Entry 9G0W (electron microscopy, 3.54 A resolution); this record covers chains B and A.

== Chain B (and A) ==
Name: Auxin efflux carrier component 8
From: Arabidopsis thaliana
Notes: engineered mutation(s): N-terminal tag: First two residues MG are cloning tags. Uniprot sequence aligns from Ile2. Note MG is added as residue 0 and 1, to maintain correct numbering compared to uniprot.; chain A of this document is another copy of the same molecule, construct and numbering; everything in this record applies to it too
UniProt: Q9LFP6 (PIN8_ARATH); residues 2-367 here = UniProt positions 2-367
Chain sequence (376 residues; row label = number of the first residue in the row; numbering starts at 0):
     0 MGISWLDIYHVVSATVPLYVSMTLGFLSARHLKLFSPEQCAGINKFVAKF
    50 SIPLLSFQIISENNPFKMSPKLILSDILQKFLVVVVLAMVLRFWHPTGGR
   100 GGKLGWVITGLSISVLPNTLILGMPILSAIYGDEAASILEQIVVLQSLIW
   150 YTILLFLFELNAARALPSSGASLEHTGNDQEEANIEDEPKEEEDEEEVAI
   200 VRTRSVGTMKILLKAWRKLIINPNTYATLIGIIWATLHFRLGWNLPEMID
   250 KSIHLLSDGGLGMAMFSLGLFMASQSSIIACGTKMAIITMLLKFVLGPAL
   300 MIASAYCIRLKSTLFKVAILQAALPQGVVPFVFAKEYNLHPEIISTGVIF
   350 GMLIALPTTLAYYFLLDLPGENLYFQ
Unresolved in the structure: 0-1, 95-99, 165-205, 368-375
Differences from the reference sequence: initiating methionine (0); expression tag (1, 368-375)
UniProt features mapped onto this chain:
  - binding site ((indol-3-yl)acetate): Ile51, Asn117, Leu119, Tyr150, Val327, Val328
  - mutagenesis: Ile51 (I51Y: Strongly reduced auxin (IAA) transport activity), Asp75 (D75A/N: Abolished auxin (IAA) transport activity), Gln78 (Q78A: Abolished auxin (IAA) transport activity), Lys79 (K79A/Q: Abolished auxin (IAA) transport activity), Asn117 (N117A: Abolished auxin (IAA) transport activity), Ile120 (I120Y: Strongly reduced auxin (IAA) transport activity), Gln145 (Q145A: Abolished auxin (IAA) transport activity), Ser146 (S146A: Normal auxin (IAA) transport activity), Tyr150 (Y150A: Strongly reduced auxin (IAA) transport activity; Y150F: Reduced auxin (IAA) transport activity), Thr288 (T288A: Enhanced auxin (IAA) transport activity), Gln320 (Q320A: Enhanced auxin (IAA) transport activity), Val328 (V328Y: Strongly reduced auxin (IAA) transport activity)
Small-molecule neighbours: 1,2-dilinoleoyl-sn-glycero-3-phosphocholine (DLP): Leu23, Ser27, Leu31, Leu33
What the authors report for this chain:
  - binding site for (2,4-dichlorophenoxy)acetic acid: Asn117, Tyr150, Ser266
  - mutagenesis - N223A: decreased binding to IAA
  - mutagenesis - S55A, S55A/S146A: unchanged binding to IAA
  - mutagenesis - N117A, N223A: abolished binding to 2,4-D
  - mutagenesis - S55A (1.9- to 2.4-fold): increased binding to 2,4-D

== How chain B and chain A interact ==
Contacting residue pairs (49; chain B residue first):
  Tyr8(B) with Glu246(A), hydrogen bond; Met247(A), hydrophobic
  Ser12(B) with Met247(A); Lys250(A)
  Pro16(B) with Lys250(A); Ser251(A); Leu254(A)
  Leu17(B) with Leu254(A)
  Val19(B) with Ser251(A)
  Ser20(B) with Leu255(A)
  Leu23(B) with Phe49(A), hydrophobic; Leu255(A), hydrophobic
  Ser27(B) with Phe49(A)
  Leu33(B) with Lys44(A), hydrogen bond (backbone-side chain)
  Phe34(B) with Gly41(A); Phe45(A), hydrophobic; Phe49(A), hydrophobic
  Ser35(B) with Glu37(A), hydrogen bond
  Glu37(B) with Glu37(A); Gln38(A)
  Gln38(B) with Glu37(A); Gly41(A)
  Gly41(B) with Phe34(A); Gln38(A)
  Ile42(B) with Phe45(A), hydrophobic
  Lys44(B) with Leu33(A); Gln38(A)
  Phe45(B) with Phe34(A), hydrophobic; Met262(A), hydrophobic; Phe265(A), hydrophobic
  Phe49(B) with Ser27(A); Leu33(A), hydrophobic; Phe265(A), hydrophobic
  Glu246(B) with Tyr8(A); Ser12(A), hydrogen bond
  Ser251(B) with Pro16(A); Val19(A)
  Leu254(B) with Pro16(A), hydrophobic; Leu17(A), hydrophobic; Gly261(A)
  Leu255(B) with Leu23(A), hydrophobic
  Asp257(B) with Gly258(A)
  Gly258(B) with Leu254(A); Gly258(A)
  Leu260(B) with Leu254(A), hydrophobic
  Gly261(B) with Leu254(A)
  Met262(B) with Met262(A), hydrophobic
  Phe265(B) with Phe45(A), hydrophobic; Phe49(A), hydrophobic
Interface residues without a listed pair, chain B (34 interface residues in all): Val11, Val15, Ala40, Lys48, Met247, Lys250
Interface residues without a listed pair, chain A (32 interface residues in all): His9, Val15, Ser20, Ile42, Lys48, Asp257, Leu260

== In short ==
The interface between chain B and chain A involves 34 residues on one side and 32 on the other, with 4
hydrogen bonds. Polar pairs include Tyr8(B)-Glu246(A), Leu33(B)-Lys44(A) and Ser35(B)-Glu37(A). From the
paper: a binding site for (2,4-dichlorophenoxy)acetic acid at Asn117(B), Tyr150(B) and Ser266(B); N117A and
N223A of chain B abolish binding to 2,4-D; 4 substitutions were tested in all.
Chain B and chain A are both Auxin efflux carrier component 8 (Arabidopsis thaliana); the structure, auxin
transporter PIN8 as asymmetric dimer (inward/outward) with 2,4-D bound in the inward vestibule prebinding
state, was determined by electron microscopy (same publication as 9G0X, 9G0Z and 9G10).
